Entry 8TNU (electron microscopy, 3.36 A resolution); this record covers chains E and F of the 12 polymer chains in the assembly.

Chain E (and F):
Protein: BG505 DS-SOSIP Surface protein gp120
Source organism: Human immunodeficiency virus 1
Notes: chain F of this document is another copy of the same molecule, construct and numbering; everything in this record applies to it too
UniProtKB: Q2N0S5 (Q2N0S5_9HIV1); the construct lacks a stretch of the UniProt sequence and is renumbered around it, so the offset changes along the chain: 31-141 = UniProt 30-140; 150-185 = UniProt 141-176; 188-309 = UniProt 187-308; 312-321 = UniProt 309-318; 2 more segments
Sequence (481 residues; row label = number of the first residue in the row; note: 13 numbers in that range are skipped by the numbering (no residue carries them; nothing is unmodelled there); a row labelled like 185A-185J holds insertion residues (185A, then the next letters in order)):
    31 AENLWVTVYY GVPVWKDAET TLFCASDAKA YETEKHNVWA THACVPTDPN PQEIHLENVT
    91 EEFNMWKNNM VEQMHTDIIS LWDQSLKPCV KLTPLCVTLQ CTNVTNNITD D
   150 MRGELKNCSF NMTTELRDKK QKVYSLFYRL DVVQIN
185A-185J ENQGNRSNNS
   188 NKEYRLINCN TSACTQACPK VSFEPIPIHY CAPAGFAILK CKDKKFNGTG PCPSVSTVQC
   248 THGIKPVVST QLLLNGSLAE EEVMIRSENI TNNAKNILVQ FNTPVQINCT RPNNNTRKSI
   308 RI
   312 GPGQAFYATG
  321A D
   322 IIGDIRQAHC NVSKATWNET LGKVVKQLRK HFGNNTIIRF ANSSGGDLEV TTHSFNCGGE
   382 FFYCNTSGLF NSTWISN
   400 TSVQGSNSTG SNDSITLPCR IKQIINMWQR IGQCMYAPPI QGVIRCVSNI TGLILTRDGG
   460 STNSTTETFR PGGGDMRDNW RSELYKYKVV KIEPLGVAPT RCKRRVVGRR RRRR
Not modelled in the structure: 31, 60-65, 185A-185J, 400-410, 507-513 (chain F: 31, 59-65, 185A-185J, 400-410, 507-513)
Construct notes: engineered mutation Cys201 (Ile200 in Q2N0S5), Asn332 (Thr330 in Q2N0S5), Cys433 (Ala430 in Q2N0S5), Cys501 (Ala498 in Q2N0S5), Arg509 (Glu506 in Q2N0S5), Arg510 (Lys507 in Q2N0S5); insertion (512-513)
Disulfide bonds: Cys54-Cys74, Cys119-Cys205, Cys126-Cys196, Cys131-Cys157, Cys201-Cys433, Cys218-Cys247, Cys228-Cys239, Cys296-Cys331, Cys378-Cys445, Cys385-Cys418
Covalently attached groups: N-acetylglucosamine (NAG) linked to Asn88, Asn133, Asn156, Asn160, Asn197, Asn234, Asn262, Asn276, Asn295, Asn301, Asn332, Asn339, Asn355, Asn363, Asn386, Asn392, Asn448

Chain E / chain F interface:
Residue-residue contacts (23):
  Thr123(E) with Pro313(F)
  Pro124(E) with Arg166(F)
  Cys126(E) with Glu164(F); Leu165(F); Arg166(F), hydrogen bond (backbone-backbone)
  Val127(E) with Arg166(F); Asp167(F)
  Thr128(E) with Leu165(F); Asp167(F), hydrogen bond
  Asn160(E) with Arg166(F), hydrogen bond (backbone-side chain)
  Met161(E) with Arg166(F)
  Thr162(E) with Arg166(F)
  Lys169(E) with Arg166(F)
  Arg192(E) with Leu165(F)
  Cys196(E) with Glu164(F); Pro313(F); Gly314(F)
  Asn197(E) with Gly314(F)
  Thr198(E) with Pro313(F); Gly314(F), hydrogen bond (backbone-backbone)
  Ser199(E) with Pro313(F); Gly314(F)
  Ala200(E) with Pro313(F), hydrophobic
Also at the interface, not in a pair above, chain F (8 interface residues in all): Lys168, Arg308

In short:
Chain E and chain F form an interface of 15 and 8 residues respectively, with 4 hydrogen bonds. Polar contacts
include Thr128(E)-Asp167(F), Asn160(E)-Arg166(F) and Cys126(E)-Arg166(F). N-acetylglucosamine is covalently
linked to Asn88(E), Asn133(E), Asn156(E), Asn160(E), Asn197(E) and Asn234(E) and 11 more.
Chain E and chain F are both BG505 DS-SOSIP Surface protein gp120 (Human immunodeficiency virus 1); the
structure, Cryo-EM structure of TRNM-b*01 Fab in complex with HIV-1 Env trimer BG505.DS SOSIP, was determined
by electron microscopy, deposited together with 8TDX, 8TE7, 8TJR, 8TJS, 8TKC, 8TL2 and 5 further entries.
